PDB entry 7P9J | X-ray diffraction, 1.90 A resolution | chains B and D

== Chain B ==
Name: TPR_REGION domain-containing protein
From: Marinitoga sp. 1137
Reference sequence: H2J4R1 (H2J4R1_MARPK); numbering as in UniProt (aligned over 110-328)
Sequence (219 residues; row label = number of the first residue in the row):
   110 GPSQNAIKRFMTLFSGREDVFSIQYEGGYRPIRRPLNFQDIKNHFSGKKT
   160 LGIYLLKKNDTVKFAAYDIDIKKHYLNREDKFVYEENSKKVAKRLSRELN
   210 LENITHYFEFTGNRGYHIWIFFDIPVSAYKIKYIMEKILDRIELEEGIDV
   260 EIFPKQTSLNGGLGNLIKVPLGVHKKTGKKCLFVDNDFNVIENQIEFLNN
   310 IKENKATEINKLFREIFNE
Disordered / not traced: 328
Sequence notes: variant Gly-110 (Ala in H2J4R1), Gln-148 (His in H2J4R1), Asn-152 (Asp in H2J4R1), Thr-214 (Ile in H2J4R1), Asn-319 (Asp in H2J4R1)
Bound ions: Co2+ site 1: Asp-177, Asp-179 (together with DZ4); Co2+ site 2: Asp-177, Asp-179, Glu-260 (together with DZ4, GTP); Co2+ site 3: Asp-296 (together with DZ4)
Residues lining bound ligands:
  - DZ4 (2'-deoxy-5'-O-[(R)-hydroxy{[(R)-hydroxy(phosphonooxy)phosphoryl]amino}phosphoryl]adenosine), molecule 1: Gly-137, Tyr-138, Asp-177, Asp-179, Thr-220, Asn-222, Arg-223, Gly-224, His-226, Phe-262, Leu-275, Ile-276, Lys-277, His-283
  - DZ4, molecule 2: Lys-202, Asn-295, Asp-296
  - GTP (guanosine-5'-triphosphate): Asp-177, Asp-179, Lys-181, Lys-182, Tyr-184, Arg-223, Glu-260, Phe-262, Lys-264, Asn-274
From the paper describing this entry:
  - catalytic residues: Asp-177, Asp-179, Glu-260
  - binding site for GTP: Lys-181, Lys-182, Arg-223, Glu-260
  - specificity-determining residues: Glu-260 (proposed by the authors, not directly observed)
  - binding site for Templating strand (chain D): Tyr-134, Arg-139, Lys-264, Gln-265, Asn-274
  - binding site for DZ4: Tyr-138, Thr-220, Asn-222, Arg-223, His-226, Phe-262, Leu-275, Ile-276, Lys-277, His-283
  - specificity-determining residues: Tyr-138, Leu-275
  - mutagenesis - D177A/D179A: abolished catalytic activity
  - mutagenesis - Y138A, K181A/K182A, R223A, H226A, E260A, F262A, K264A, K264A/Q265A/N274A, Q265A, N274A, K277A: decreased catalytic activity

== Chain D ==
Molecule: Templating strand
Sequence (9 nucleotides; row label = number of the first residue in the row):
     1 AAAAATCAA
Disordered / not traced: 1-3
Residues lining bound ligands: GTP (guanosine-5'-triphosphate): DT6, DC7, DA8

== How chain B and chain D interact ==
Residue-residue contacts (19; chain B residue first):
  Ile-132(B) with DA5(D), base contact
  Tyr-134(B) with DA5(D), stacking on the base; DT6(D), base contact
  Gly-137(B) with DT6(D), base contact
  Tyr-138(B) with DT6(D), hydrogen bond to the base
  Arg-139(B) with DA4(D), base contact; DA5(D), hydrogen bond to the base; DT6(D), sugar contact
  Pro-140(B) with DT6(D), sugar contact
  Arg-142(B) with DC7(D), salt bridge to the phosphate
  Lys-264(B) with DA9(D), sugar contact
  Gln-265(B) with DA8(D), hydrogen bond to the phosphate; DA9(D), hydrogen bond to the phosphate
  Gly-271(B) with DA8(D), phosphate contact
  Leu-272(B) with DC7(D), sugar contact; DA8(D), hydrogen bond to the phosphate
  Gly-273(B) with DA8(D), sugar contact
  Asn-274(B) with DA8(D), phosphate contact; DA9(D), sugar contact
Also at the interface, not in a pair above, chain B (14 interface residues in all): Gly-136

== Overview ==
Chain B and chain D form an interface of 14 and 6 residues respectively, with 5 hydrogen bonds, 1 salt bridge
and 1 aromatic stacking contact. Among the polar pairs are Tyr-138(B)/DT6(D), Arg-139(B)/DA5(D) and
Gln-265(B)/DA8(D). From the paper: catalytic residues Asp-177(B), Asp-179(B) and Glu-260(B); Y138A,
K181A/K182A and R223A of chain B, among others, reduce catalytic activity; 12 substitutions were tested in
all.
Here chain B is TPR_REGION domain-containing protein (Marinitoga sp. 1137) and chain D is Templating strand.
Entry 7P9J (Prim-Pol Domain of CRISPR-associated Prim-Pol (CAPP) from Marinitoga sp. 1137 - Primer Initiation
Complex) was determined by X-ray diffraction (same publication as 7NQD, 7NQE, 7NQF and 7QAZ).
